Entry 9F1I (X-ray diffraction, 1.38 A resolution); this record covers chains H and L of the 3 polymer chains in the assembly.

Chain H:
Protein: Heavy chain rabbit fab
Organism: Oryctolagus cuniculus
Notes: antibody fragment or engineered binder
Sequence (230 residues; each row starts with the number of its first residue):
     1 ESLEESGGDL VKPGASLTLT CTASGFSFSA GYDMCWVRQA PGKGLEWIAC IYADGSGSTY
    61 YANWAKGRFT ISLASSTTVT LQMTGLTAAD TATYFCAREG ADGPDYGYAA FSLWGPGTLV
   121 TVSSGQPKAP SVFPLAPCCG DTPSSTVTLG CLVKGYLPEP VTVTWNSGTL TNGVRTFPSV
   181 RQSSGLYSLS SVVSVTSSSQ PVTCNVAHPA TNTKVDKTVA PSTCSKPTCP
Disordered / not traced: 225-230
Modified positions: E1 (pyroglutamic acid; PCA)
Disulfides: C21-C96, C35-C50, C139-C224, C151-C204
Ligand contacts: PFX (2-[2-(2-azanylethoxy)ethoxy]ethanoic acid): Y52, S58, T59, Y60

Chain L:
Protein: Light chain rabbit fab
Organism: Oryctolagus cuniculus
Notes: antibody fragment or engineered binder
Sequence (217 residues; row label = number of the first residue in the row):
     1 DVVMTQTPAS VEAAVGGTVT IKCQASQSIS NYFSWYQQKP GQPPKLLIYK ASTLASGVPS
    61 RFKGSGSGTE FTLTISDLEC ADAATYYCQS FYGSVTSDYG GFAFGGGTEV VVKGDPVAPT
   121 VLIFPPAADQ VATGTVTIVC VANKYFPDVT VTWEVDGTTQ TTGIENSKTP QNSADCTYNL
   181 SSTLTLTSTQ YNSHKEYTCK VTQGTTSVVQ SFNRGDC
Disulfides: C23-C88, C80-C176, C140-C199

How chain H and chain L interact:
Contacting residue pairs (71; chain H residue first):
  Q39(H) with Q38(L), hydrogen bond; Y87(L), hydrogen bond
  K43(H) with Y87(L)
  G44(H) with Y87(L)
  L45(H) with P44(L), hydrophobic; Y87(L), hydrophobic; F104(L)
  W47(H) with G101(L); F102(L); F104(L)
  C50(H) with F102(L), hydrophobic
  Y60(H) with F102(L)
  N63(H) with D1(L), hydrogen bond
  F95(H) with Q38(L); P43(L), hydrophobic
  D102(H) with Y49(L); K50(L), salt bridge
  Y108(H) with Y32(L); L46(L); Y49(L), hydrophobic
  A109(H) with Q89(L), hydrogen bond (backbone-side chain); F91(L), hydrophobic; F102(L)
  A110(H) with S34(L); Y36(L); Y49(L), hydrophobic
  F111(H) with Y36(L), hydrogen bond (backbone-side chain); L46(L); Q89(L); F102(L), hydrophobic
  S112(H) with L46(L)
  W114(H) with Y36(L), hydrophobic; P43(L), hydrophobic; P44(L)
  G115(H) with P43(L)
  F133(H) with D129(L); Q130(L)
  P134(H) with A127(L)
  L135(H) with F124(L); V139(L), hydrophobic
  A136(H) with F124(L); P125(L)
  C138(H) with P125(L); D216(L), hydrogen bond (side chain-backbone); C217(L), disulfide
  C139(H) with D216(L); C217(L)
  G140(H) with D216(L), hydrogen bond (backbone-backbone)
  T148(H) with L122(L); F124(L)
  L152(H) with Q130(L); T137(L)
  K154(H) with T135(L), hydrogen bond; T137(L), hydrogen bond
  R175(H) with N143(L), hydrogen bond; N179(L)
  F177(H) with V141(L), hydrophobic; S167(L); T169(L); N179(L); L180(L); S181(L)
  P178(H) with S167(L), hydrogen bond (backbone-side chain); K168(L)
  V180(H) with E165(L); N166(L); S167(L)
  Q182(H) with E165(L); T185(L), hydrogen bond
  S190(H) with S181(L), hydrogen bond
  T223(H) with C217(L), hydrogen bond (side chain-backbone)
Other interface residues (no listed pair), chain H (44 interface residues in all): V37, E46, Y61, K66, P116, P137, S179, R181, S183, V192
Other interface residues (no listed pair), chain L (46 interface residues in all): Q42, D98, G100, G106, I123, V136, F212, N213
Disulfides between the chains: C138(H)-C217(L)

In short:
Chain H and chain L form an interface of 44 and 46 residues respectively; the contacts include 1 disulfide
bond, 14 hydrogen bonds and 1 salt bridge. Among the polar pairs are D102(H)-K50(L), Q39(H)-Q38(L) and
Q39(H)-Y87(L). Chain H binds compound PFX.
Chain H is Heavy chain rabbit fab and chain L is Light chain rabbit fab, both from Oryctolagus cuniculus; the
structure, Crystal structure of a first-in-class antibody for alpha-1,6-fucosylated prostate-specific antigen,
target bound, was determined by X-ray diffraction together with 9F18 from the same study.
